Entry 8IHM (electron microscopy, 3.58 A resolution); this record covers chains A and I of the 12 polymer chains in the assembly.

# Chain A
Name: Histone H3
Organism: Xenopus laevis
UniProt: A0A310TTQ1 (A0A310TTQ1_XENLA); residues 1-135 here correspond to UniProt positions 2-136 (UniProt number = residue number + 1)
Chain sequence (135 residues; each row starts with the number of its first residue):
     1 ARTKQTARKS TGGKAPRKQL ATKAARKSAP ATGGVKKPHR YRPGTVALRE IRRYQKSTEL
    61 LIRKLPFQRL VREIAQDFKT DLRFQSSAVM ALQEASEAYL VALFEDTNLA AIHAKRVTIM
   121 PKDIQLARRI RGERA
Disordered / not traced: 1-37, 135
Modified residues: Lys36 (2-{[(2R)-2-amino-2-carboxyethyl]sulfanyl}-N,N,N-trimethylethanaminium; ML3)
Differences from the reference sequence: conflict Ala110 (Cys111 in A0A310TTQ1)

# Chain I
Molecule: 164-nt DNA strand
Organism: Xenopus laevis
Sequence (164 nucleotides; each row starts with the number of its first residue; numbers below 1 keep their minus sign (DT-91 is residue -91)):
   -91 TCGCCCTTAC TGGCCGCCCT GGAGAATCCC GGTGCCGAGG CCGCTCAATT GGTCGTAGAC
   -31 AGCTCTAGCA CCGCTTAAAC GCACGTACGC GCTGTCCCCC GCGTTTTAAC CGCCAAGGGG
    29 ATTACTCCCT AGTCTCCAGG CACGTGTCAG ATATATACAT CCTG
Disordered / not traced: -91 to -86

# Chain A / chain I interface
Contacting residue pairs - 16 pairs, chain A then chain I:
  Arg40(A) - DC70(I)  phosphate contact
  Arg40(A) - DT71(I)  phosphate contact
  Tyr41(A) - DC70(I)  phosphate contact
  Arg42(A) - DA-5(I)  salt bridge to the phosphate
  Arg42(A) - DC70(I)  hydrogen bond to the phosphate
  Thr45(A) - DC70(I)  hydrogen bond to the phosphate
  Arg63(A) - DA-13(I)  salt bridge to the phosphate
  Arg72(A) - DC-23(I)  salt bridge to the phosphate
  Arg83(A) - DC-23(I)  hydrogen bond to the sugar
  Phe84(A) - DG-24(I)  sugar contact
  Phe84(A) - DC-23(I)  hydrogen bond to the phosphate
  Gln85(A) - DG-24(I)  phosphate contact
  Ser86(A) - DG-24(I)  hydrogen bond to the phosphate
  Arg116(A) - DG-3(I)  phosphate contact
  Val117(A) - DG-3(I)  hydrogen bond to the phosphate
  Thr118(A) - DG-3(I)  hydrogen bond to the phosphate
Interface residues without a listed pair, chain A (16 interface residues in all): Pro43, Ser87, Lys122
Interface residues without a listed pair, chain I (11 interface residues in all): DA-25, DA-14, DC-2, DC69

# In short
Chain A and chain I form an interface of 16 and 11 residues respectively; the contacts include 7 hydrogen
bonds and 3 salt bridges. Among the polar pairs are Arg83(A)-DC-23(I), Arg42(A)-DC70(I) and Thr45(A)-DC70(I).
Here chain A is Histone H3 and chain I is a 164-nt DNA strand, both from Xenopus laevis. Entry 8IHM (Eaf3 CHD
domain bound to the nucleosome) was determined by electron microscopy, deposited together with 8IHN and 8IHT.
